Entry 6K1J (X-ray diffraction, 2.85 A resolution); this record covers chains H and J of the 10 polymer chains in the assembly.

# Chain H
Protein: Histone H2B type 1-J
Source organism: Homo sapiens
UniProtKB: P06899 (H2B1J_HUMAN); residues -3 to 122 here correspond to UniProt positions 1-126 (UniProt number = residue number + 4)
Chain sequence (129 residues; each row starts with the number of its first residue; numbers below 1 keep their minus sign (Gly-6 is residue -6)):
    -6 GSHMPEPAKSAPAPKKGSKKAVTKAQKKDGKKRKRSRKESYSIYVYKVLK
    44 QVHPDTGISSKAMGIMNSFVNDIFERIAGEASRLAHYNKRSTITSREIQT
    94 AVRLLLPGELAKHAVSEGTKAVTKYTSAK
Not modelled in the structure: -6 to 27
Differences from the reference sequence: expression tag (-6 to -4)
Curated features (UniProtKB/Swiss-Prot):
  - modified residue: Pro-2 (N-acetylproline), Glu-1 (ADP-ribosyl glutamic acid), Lys2 (N6-(2-hydroxyisobutyryl)lysine), Ser3 (ADP-ribosylserine), Lys8 (N6-(beta-hydroxybutyryl)lysine), Lys9 (N6-(2-hydroxyisobutyryl)lysine), Ser11 (Phosphoserine), Lys12 (N6-acetyllysine), Lys13 (N6-(beta-hydroxybutyryl)lysine), Lys17 (N6-(2-hydroxyisobutyryl)lysine), Lys20 (N6-(2-hydroxyisobutyryl)lysine), Lys21 (N6-(2-hydroxyisobutyryl)lysine), Lys31 (N6-(2-hydroxyisobutyryl)lysine), Glu32 (PolyADP-ribosyl glutamic acid), Ser33 (Phosphoserine), Lys40 (N6-(2-hydroxyisobutyryl)lysine), Lys43 (N6-(2-hydroxyisobutyryl)lysine), Lys54 (N6,N6-dimethyllysine), Arg76 (Dimethylated arginine), Lys82 (N6,N6,N6-trimethyllysine) and 6 more in UniProt
  - glycosylation: Ser109 (O-linked (GlcNAc) serine)
  - cross-link (Glycyl lysine isopeptide (Lys-Gly)): Lys2 (interchain with G-Cter in SUMO2), Lys17 (interchain with G-Cter in SUMO2), Lys31 (interchain with G-Cter in ubiquitin), Lys117 (interchain with G-Cter in ubiquitin)
What the authors report for this chain:
  - conformationally variable residues: His79

# Chain J
Molecule: 145-nt DNA strand
Source organism: Homo sapiens
Sequence (145 nucleotides; each row starts with the number of its first residue; numbers below 1 keep their minus sign (DA-72 is residue -72)):
   -72 ATCAATATCCACCTGCAGATACTACCAAAAGTGTATTTGGAAACTGCTCC
   -22 ATCAAAAGGCATGTTCAGCTGATTCAGCTGAACATGCCTTTTGATGGAGC
    28 AGTTTCCAAATACACTTTTGGTAGTATCTGCAGGTGGATATTGAT
Ion coordination: Mn2+ site 1 near DG26 (its only coordinating residue here); Mn2+ site 2 near DG47 (its only coordinating residue here); Mn2+ site 3 near DG60 (its only coordinating residue here)

# Chain H / chain J interface
Pairs across the interface (15; chain H residue first):
  Arg28(H) - DG29(J)  phosphate contact
  Ser29(H) - DG29(J)  hydrogen bond to the phosphate
  Arg30(H) - DC-48(J)  base contact
  Arg30(H) - DC-47(J)  hydrogen bond to the sugar
  Arg30(H) - DA-46(J)  sugar contact
  Glu32(H) - DA-45(J)  sugar contact
  Tyr39(H) - DT-53(J)  hydrogen bond to the phosphate
  Gly50(H) - DT-53(J)  phosphate contact
  Ile51(H) - DT-53(J)  phosphate contact
  Ser52(H) - DA-54(J)  phosphate contact
  Ser53(H) - DA-54(J)  phosphate contact
  Arg83(H) - DG-34(J)  phosphate contact
  Ser84(H) - DT-35(J)  hydrogen bond to the phosphate
  Ser84(H) - DG-34(J)  hydrogen bond to the phosphate
  Thr85(H) - DG-34(J)  hydrogen bond to the phosphate
Other interface residues (no listed pair), chain H (13 interface residues in all): Lys82
Other interface residues (no listed pair), chain J (12 interface residues in all): DA-44, DG-33, DT30

# Overview
13 residues of chain H and 12 residues of chain J are in contact; the contacts include 6 hydrogen bonds. Polar
contacts include Arg30(H)-DC-47(J), Ser29(H)-DG29(J) and Tyr39(H)-DT-53(J). From the paper: conformational
variability at His79(H).
Here chain H is Histone H2B type 1-J and chain J is a 145-nt DNA strand, both from Homo sapiens. Entry 6K1J
(Human nucleosome core particle with H2A.X variant) was determined by X-ray diffraction, deposited together
with 6IPU, 6JXD, 6K1I and 6K1K.
